Entry 7TKH (electron microscopy, 4.40 A resolution (low resolution: residue-level contacts below are approximate; hydrogen-bond / salt-bridge calls are withheld)); this record covers chains A and D of the 27 polymer chains in the assembly.

== Chain A ==
Molecule: ATP synthase subunit alpha
Organism: Saccharomyces cerevisiae
UniProt: P07251 (ATPA_YEAST); residues 1-510 here correspond to UniProt positions 36-545 (UniProt number = residue number + 35)
Chain sequence (510 residues; each row starts with the number of its first residue):
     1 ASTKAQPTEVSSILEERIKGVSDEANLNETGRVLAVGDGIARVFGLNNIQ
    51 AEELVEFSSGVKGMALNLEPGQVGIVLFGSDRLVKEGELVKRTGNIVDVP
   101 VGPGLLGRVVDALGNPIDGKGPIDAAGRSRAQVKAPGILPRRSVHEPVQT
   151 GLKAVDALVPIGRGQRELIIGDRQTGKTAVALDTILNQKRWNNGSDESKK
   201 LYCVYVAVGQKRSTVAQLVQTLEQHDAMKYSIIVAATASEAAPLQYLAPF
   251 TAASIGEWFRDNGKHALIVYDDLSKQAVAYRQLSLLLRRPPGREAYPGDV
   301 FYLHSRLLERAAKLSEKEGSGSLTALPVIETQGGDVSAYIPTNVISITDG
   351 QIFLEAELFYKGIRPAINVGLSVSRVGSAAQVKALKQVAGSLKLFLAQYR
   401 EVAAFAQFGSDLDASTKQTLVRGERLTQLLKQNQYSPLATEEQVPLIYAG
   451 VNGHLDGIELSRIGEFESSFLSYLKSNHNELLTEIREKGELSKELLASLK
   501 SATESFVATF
Unresolved in the structure: 1-8, 510
Swiss-Prot annotation at these positions:
  - binding site (ATP): G171 to T178
  - site: S372 (Required for activity)
  - modified residue (Phosphoserine): S22, S143

== Chain D ==
Molecule: ATP synthase subunit beta
Organism: Saccharomyces cerevisiae
Notes: EC 7.1.2.2
UniProt: P00830 (ATPB_YEAST); residues 1-478 here correspond to UniProt positions 34-511 (UniProt number = residue number + 33)
Chain sequence (478 residues; numbered 1 to 478; the number before each row is that of its first residue):
     1 ASAAQSTPITGKVTAVIGAIVDVHFEQSELPAILNALEIKTPQGKLVLEV
    51 AQHLGENTVRTIAMDGTEGLVRGEKVLDTGGPISVPVGRETLGRIINVIG
   101 EPIDERGPIKSKLRKPIHADPPSFAEQSTSAEILETGIKVVDLLAPYARG
   151 GKIGLFGGAGVGKTVFIQELINNIAKAHGGFSVFTGVGERTREGNDLYRE
   201 MKETGVINLEGESKVALVFGQMNEPPGARARVALTGLTIAEYFRDEEGQD
   251 VLLFIDNIFRFTQAGSEVSALLGRIPSAVGYQPTLATDMGLLQERITTTK
   301 KGSVTSVQAVYVPADDLTDPAPATTFAHLDATTVLSRGISELGIYPAVDP
   351 LDSKSRLLDAAVVGQEHYDVASKVQETLQTYKSLQDIIAILGMDELSEQD
   401 KLTVERARKIQRFLSQPFAVAEVFTGIPGKLVRLKDTVASFKAVLEGKYD
   451 NIPEHAFYMVGGIEDVVAKAEKLAAEAN
Unresolved in the structure: 1-6, 476-478
Swiss-Prot annotation at these positions:
  - binding site (ATP): G157 to T164
  - modified residue: T79 (Phosphothreonine), T204 (Phosphothreonine), S340 (Phosphoserine)

== How chain A and chain D interact ==
Pairs across the interface (7):
  L34(A) - H53(D)
  L34(A) - G55(D)
  A35(A) - H53(D)
  V36(A) - Q52(D)
  V36(A) - H53(D)
  R82(A) - I33(D)
  I117(A) - A125(D)
Also at the interface, not in a pair above, chain A (11 interface residues in all): G37, D81, V84, A238, Q282, Y360
Also at the interface, not in a pair above, chain D (12 interface residues in all): A51, L54, F124, P283, G290, Q375, E376

== In short ==
11 residues of chain A and 12 residues of chain D are in contact. Curated annotation (UniProt) lists 8
ATP-binding residues on chain A; 8 ATP-binding residues on chain D.
Here chain A is ATP synthase subunit alpha and chain D is ATP synthase subunit beta, both from Saccharomyces
cerevisiae. Entry 7TKH (Yeast ATP synthase State 2catalytic(b) with 10 mM ATP backbone model) was determined
by electron microscopy together with 7TJS, 7TJT, 7TJU, 7TJV, 7TJW, 7TJX and 30 further entries from the same
study.
